Entry 6FG2 (X-ray diffraction, 2.79 A resolution); this record covers chains E and I of the 4 polymer chains in the assembly.

[Chain E]
Name: Light chain fab NAA84
From: Homo sapiens
Notes: antibody fragment or engineered binder
Sequence (215 residues; each row starts with the number of its first residue; numbering starts at 0):
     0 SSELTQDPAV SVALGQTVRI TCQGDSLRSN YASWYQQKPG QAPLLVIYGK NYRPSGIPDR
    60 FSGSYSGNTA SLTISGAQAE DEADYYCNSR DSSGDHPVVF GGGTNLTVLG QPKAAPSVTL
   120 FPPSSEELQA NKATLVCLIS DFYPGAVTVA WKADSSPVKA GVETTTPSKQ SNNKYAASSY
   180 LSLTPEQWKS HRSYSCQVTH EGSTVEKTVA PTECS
Not modelled in the structure: 0, 212-214
Cystine bridges: Cys21-Cys86, Cys136-Cys195
Covalent attachments: N-acetylglucosamine (NAG) linked to Asn104

[Chain I]
Name: Heavy chain fab natalizumab
From: Homo sapiens
Notes: antibody fragment or engineered binder
Sequence (234 residues; numbered 1 to 234; the number before each row is that of its first residue):
     1 QVQLVQSGAE VKKPGASVKV SCKASGFNIK DTYIHWVRQA PGQRLEWMGR IDPANGYTKY
    61 DPKFQGRVTI TADTSASTAY MELSSLRSED EAVYYCAREG YYGNYGVYAM DYWGQGTLVT
   121 VSSASTKGPS VFPLAPCSRS TSESTAALGC LVKDYFPEPV TVSWNSGALT SGVHTFPAVL
   181 QSSGLYSLSS VVTVPSSSLG TKTYTCNVDH KPSNTKVDKR VESKYGPPEN LYFQ
Not modelled in the structure: 139-142, 223-234
Cystine bridges: Cys22-Cys96, Cys150-Cys206

[How chain E and chain I interact]
Residue-residue contacts - 12 pairs, chain E then chain I:
  Arg27(E) - Asn55(I)
  Ser28(E) - Asn55(I)
  Ser28(E) - Tyr57(I)
  Tyr30(E) - Asp52(I)  hydrogen bond
  Tyr30(E) - Ala54(I)
  Tyr30(E) - Asn55(I)  hydrogen bond
  Tyr47(E) - Tyr101(I)  hydrogen bond
  Lys49(E) - Lys30(I)  hydrogen bond (side chain-backbone)
  Lys49(E) - Thr32(I)  hydrogen bond (side chain-backbone)
  Lys49(E) - Asp52(I)  salt bridge
  Tyr51(E) - Tyr101(I)
  Tyr51(E) - Tyr108(I)
Other interface residues (no listed pair), chain E (7 interface residues in all): Ser91
Other interface residues (no listed pair), chain I (9 interface residues in all): Asp31

[In short]
7 residues of chain E face 9 of chain I across their interface; the contacts include 5 hydrogen bonds and 1
salt bridge. Polar pairs include Lys49(E)-Asp52(I), Tyr30(E)-Asp52(I) and Tyr30(E)-Asn55(I).
N-acetylglucosamine is covalently linked to Asn104(E).
Here chain E is Light chain fab NAA84 and chain I is Heavy chain fab natalizumab, both from Homo sapiens.
Entry 6FG2 (Crystal structure of fab of natalizumab in complex with fab of NAA84) was determined by X-ray
diffraction.
